Entry 1TWC (X-ray diffraction, 3.00 A resolution); this record covers chains A and F of the 10 polymer chains in the assembly.

Chain A:
Molecule: DNA-directed RNA polymerase II largest subunit
Organism: Saccharomyces cerevisiae
Notes: EC 2.7.7.6
Reference sequence: P04050 (RPB1_YEAST); residue numbers follow UniProt; this construct covers 1-1733
Amino-acid sequence (1733 residues; each row starts with the number of its first residue):
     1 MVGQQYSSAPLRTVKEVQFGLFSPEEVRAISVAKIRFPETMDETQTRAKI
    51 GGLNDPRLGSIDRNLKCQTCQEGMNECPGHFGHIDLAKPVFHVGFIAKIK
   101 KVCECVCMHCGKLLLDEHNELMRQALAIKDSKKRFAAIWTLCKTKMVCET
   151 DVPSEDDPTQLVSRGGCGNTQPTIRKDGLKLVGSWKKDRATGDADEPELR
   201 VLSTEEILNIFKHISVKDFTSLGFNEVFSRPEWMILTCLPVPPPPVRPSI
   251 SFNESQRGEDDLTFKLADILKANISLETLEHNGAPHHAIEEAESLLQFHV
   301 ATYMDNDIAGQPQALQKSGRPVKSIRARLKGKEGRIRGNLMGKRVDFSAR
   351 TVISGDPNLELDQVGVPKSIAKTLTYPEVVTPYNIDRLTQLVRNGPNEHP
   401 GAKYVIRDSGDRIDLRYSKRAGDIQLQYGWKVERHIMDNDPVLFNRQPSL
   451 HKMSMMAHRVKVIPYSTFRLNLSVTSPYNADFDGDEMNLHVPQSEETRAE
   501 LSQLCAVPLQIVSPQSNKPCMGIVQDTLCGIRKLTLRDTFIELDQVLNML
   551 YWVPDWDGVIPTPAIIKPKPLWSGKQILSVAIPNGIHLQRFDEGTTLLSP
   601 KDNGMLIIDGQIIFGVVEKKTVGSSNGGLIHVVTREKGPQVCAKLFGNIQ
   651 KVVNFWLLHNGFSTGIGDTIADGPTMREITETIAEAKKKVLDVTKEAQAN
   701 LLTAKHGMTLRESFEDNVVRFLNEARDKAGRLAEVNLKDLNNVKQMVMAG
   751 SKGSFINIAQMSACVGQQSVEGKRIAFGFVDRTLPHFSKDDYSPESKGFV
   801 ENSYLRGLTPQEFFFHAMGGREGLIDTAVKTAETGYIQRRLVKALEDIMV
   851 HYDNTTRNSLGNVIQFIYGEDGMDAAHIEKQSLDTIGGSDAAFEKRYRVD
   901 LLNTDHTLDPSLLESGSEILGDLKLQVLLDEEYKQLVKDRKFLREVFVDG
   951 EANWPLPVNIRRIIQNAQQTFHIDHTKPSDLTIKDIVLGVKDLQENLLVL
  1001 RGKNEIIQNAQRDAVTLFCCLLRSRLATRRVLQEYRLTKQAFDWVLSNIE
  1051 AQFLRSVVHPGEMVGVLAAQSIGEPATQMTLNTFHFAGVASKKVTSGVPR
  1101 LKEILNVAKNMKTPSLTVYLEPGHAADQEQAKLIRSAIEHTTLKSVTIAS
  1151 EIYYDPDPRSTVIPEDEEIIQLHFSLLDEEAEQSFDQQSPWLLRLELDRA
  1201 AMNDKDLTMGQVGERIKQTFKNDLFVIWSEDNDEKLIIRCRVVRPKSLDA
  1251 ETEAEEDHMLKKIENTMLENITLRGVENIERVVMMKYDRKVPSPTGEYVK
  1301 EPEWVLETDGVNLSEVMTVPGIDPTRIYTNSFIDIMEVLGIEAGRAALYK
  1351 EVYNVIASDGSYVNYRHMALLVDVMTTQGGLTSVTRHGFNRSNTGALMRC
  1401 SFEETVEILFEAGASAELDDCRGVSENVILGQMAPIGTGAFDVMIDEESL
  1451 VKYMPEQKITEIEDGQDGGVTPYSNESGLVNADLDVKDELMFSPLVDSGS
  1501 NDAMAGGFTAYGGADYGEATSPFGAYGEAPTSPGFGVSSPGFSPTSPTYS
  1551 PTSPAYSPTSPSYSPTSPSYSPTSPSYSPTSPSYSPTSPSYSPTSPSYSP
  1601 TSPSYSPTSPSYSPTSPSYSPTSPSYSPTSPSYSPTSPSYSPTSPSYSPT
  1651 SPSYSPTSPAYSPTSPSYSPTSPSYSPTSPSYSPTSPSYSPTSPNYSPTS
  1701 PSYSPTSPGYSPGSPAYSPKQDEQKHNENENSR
Unresolved in the structure: 1-2, 249-260, 306-323, 330-345, 1082-1091, 1174-1175, 1177-1186, 1244-1253, 1386-1404, 1451-1733
Swiss-Prot annotation at these positions:
  - region: P248 to D260 (Lid loop), N306 to K323 (Rudder loop), P810 to E822 (Bridging helix)
  - binding site (Zn(2+)): C67, C70, C77, H80, C107, C110, C148, C167
  - binding site (Mg(2+)): D481, D483, D485
  - modified residue: T1471 (Phosphothreonine)
  - cross-link (Glycyl lysine isopeptide (Lys-Gly)): K695 (interchain with G-Cter in ubiquitin), K1246 (interchain with G-Cter in ubiquitin), K1350 (interchain with G-Cter in ubiquitin)
  - natural variant: S1653 to P1659 (deletion: In strain: A364A)
  - mutagenesis: K1246 (K1246R: Impairs ubiquitination during transcription stress)
Metal / ion sites: Zn2+ site 1: C70, C77, H80; Zn2+ site 2: C107, C110, C148, C167; Mn2+ site 1: D481, D483, D485 (together with GTP); Mn2+ site 2: D481, D483 (together with GTP) (shared with 1 residue of chain B)
Residues lining bound ligands: GTP (guanosine-5'-triphosphate): D481, D483, D485, K752, G753

Chain F:
Molecule: DNA-directed RNA polymerases I, II, and III 23 kDa polypeptide
Organism: Saccharomyces cerevisiae
Notes: EC 2.7.7.6
Reference sequence: P20435 (RPB6_YEAST); residue numbers follow UniProt; this construct covers 1-155
Amino-acid sequence (155 residues; row label = number of the first residue in the row):
     1 MSDYEEAFNDGNENFEDFDVEHFSDEETYEEKPQFKDGETTDANGKTIVT
    51 GGNGPEDFQQHEQIRRKTLKEKAIPKDQRATTPYMTKYERARILGTRALQ
   101 ISMNAPVFVDLEGETDPLRIAMKELAEKKIPLVIRRYLPDGSFEDWSVEE
   151 LIVDL
Unresolved in the structure: 1-71, 155
Swiss-Prot annotation at these positions:
  - region: L111 to L132 (Leucine-zipper)
  - modified residue: S24 (Phosphoserine)

How chain A and chain F interact:
Residue-residue contacts - 67 pairs, chain A then chain F:
  V379(A) - S102(F)
  V380(A) - N104(F)  hydrogen bond (backbone-side chain)
  T381(A) - S102(F)
  T381(A) - N104(F)
  P382(A) - N104(F)
  Y383(A) - V107(F)
  Y383(A) - L111(F)  hydrophobic
  Y383(A) - T115(F)
  G429(A) - N104(F)
  E495(A) - A98(F)
  E495(A) - L99(F)
  E495(A) - S102(F)
  E495(A) - P117(F)
  E496(A) - G95(F)
  E496(A) - L99(F)
  A499(A) - G95(F)
  S502(A) - L118(F)
  Q503(A) - R90(F)
  L504(A) - K87(F)
  H851(A) - P139(F)
  Y852(A) - T81(F)
  Y852(A) - E89(F)  hydrogen bond
  Y852(A) - R136(F)
  Y852(A) - Y137(F)
  D853(A) - L138(F)
  D853(A) - P139(F)
  R857(A) - P139(F)
  D874(A) - K87(F)  salt bridge
  R1001(A) - A80(F)
  R1001(A) - T82(F)
  R1001(A) - P83(F)
  G1002(A) - A80(F)
  L1054(A) - Y84(F)
  R1055(A) - D154(F)  salt bridge
  H1059(A) - T86(F)
  H1059(A) - K87(F)  hydrogen bond (side chain-backbone)
  P1060(A) - Y88(F)
  G1061(A) - Y88(F)
  E1062(A) - K87(F)  salt bridge
  E1062(A) - Y88(F)  hydrogen bond
  G1437(A) - Y88(F)
  T1438(A) - Y88(F)  hydrogen bond (side chain-backbone)
  T1438(A) - R92(F)  hydrogen bond (backbone-side chain)
  F1441(A) - Y88(F)
  F1441(A) - E89(F)
  F1441(A) - R92(F)  hydrogen bond (backbone-side chain)
  F1441(A) - I134(F)  hydrophobic
  F1441(A) - R135(F)
  D1442(A) - V133(F)
  D1442(A) - I134(F)
  D1442(A) - R135(F)  hydrogen bond (backbone-backbone)
  D1442(A) - Y137(F)  hydrogen bond
  V1443(A) - L132(F)  hydrophobic
  V1443(A) - V133(F)
  M1444(A) - L132(F)
  M1444(A) - V133(F)  hydrogen bond (backbone-backbone)
  M1444(A) - R135(F)
  M1444(A) - D145(F)
  I1445(A) - L132(F)  hydrophobic
  D1446(A) - P131(F)  hydrogen bond (backbone-backbone)
  D1446(A) - L132(F)
  D1446(A) - V133(F)
  D1446(A) - S147(F)
  D1446(A) - E149(F)
  E1448(A) - V133(F)
  S1449(A) - P131(F)
  S1449(A) - E149(F)  hydrogen bond
Other interface residues (no listed pair), chain A (39 interface residues in all): K15, Y428, M1433, G1439
Other interface residues (no listed pair), chain F (41 interface residues in all): M85, A91, L94, T96, I101, M103, A105

Overview:
The interface between chain A and chain F involves 39 residues on one side and 41 on the other, with 12
hydrogen bonds and 3 salt bridges. Polar pairs include D874(A)-K87(F), R1055(A)-D154(F) and E1062(A)-K87(F).
Chain A binds GTP.
Chain A is DNA-directed RNA polymerase II largest subunit and chain F is DNA-directed RNA polymerases I, II,
and III 23 kDa polypeptide, both from Saccharomyces cerevisiae; the structure, RNA polymerase II complexed
with GTP, was determined by X-ray diffraction, deposited together with 1R9S, 1R9T, 1TWA, 1TWF, 1TWG and 1TWH.
